Entry 3ID5 (X-ray diffraction, 4.01 A resolution (low resolution: residue-level contacts below are approximate; hydrogen-bond / salt-bridge calls are withheld)); this record covers chains A and F of the 8 polymer chains in the assembly.

Chain A:
Protein: Pre mRNA splicing protein
Source organism: Sulfolobus solfataricus
UniProtKB: Q97ZH3 (Q97ZH3_SULSO); residues 1-380 here = UniProt positions 1-380
Sequence (388 residues; numbered 1 to 388; the number before each row is that of its first residue):
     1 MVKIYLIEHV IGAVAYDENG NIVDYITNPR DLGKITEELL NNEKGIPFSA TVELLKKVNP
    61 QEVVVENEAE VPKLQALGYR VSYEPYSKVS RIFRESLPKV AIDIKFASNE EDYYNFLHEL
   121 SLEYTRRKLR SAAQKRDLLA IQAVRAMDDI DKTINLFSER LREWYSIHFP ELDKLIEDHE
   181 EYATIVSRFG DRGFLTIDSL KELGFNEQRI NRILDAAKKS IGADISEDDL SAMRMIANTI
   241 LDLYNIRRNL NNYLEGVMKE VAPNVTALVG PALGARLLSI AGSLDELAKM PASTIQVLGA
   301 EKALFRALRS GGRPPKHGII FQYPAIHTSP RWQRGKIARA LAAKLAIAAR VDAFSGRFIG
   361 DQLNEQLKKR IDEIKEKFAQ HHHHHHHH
Not modelled in the structure: 1, 307-312, 379-388
Sequence notes: engineered mutation Val-2 (Met in Q97ZH3); expression tag (381-388)
What the authors report for this chain:
  - binding site for half C/D RNA: Gln-296, Ala-300 to His-317, Arg-339
  - conformationally variable residues (order/disorder transition): Ala-300 to His-317

Chain F:
Protein: Fibrillarin-like rRNA/tRNA 2'-O-methyltransferase
Source organism: Sulfolobus solfataricus
Notes: EC 2.1.1.-
UniProtKB: P58032 (FLPA_SULSO); residue numbers follow UniProt; this construct covers 1-232
Sequence (232 residues; numbered 1 to 232; the number before each row is that of its first residue):
     1 MAEVITVKQT NMENIYECEF NDGSFRLCTR NLVPNFNVYG ERLIKYEGVE YREWNAFRSK
    61 LAGAILKGLK TNPIRKGTKV LYLGAASGTT ISHVSDIIEL NGKAYGVEFS PRVVRELLLV
   121 AQRRPNIFPL LADARFPQSY KSVVENVDVL YVDIAQPDQT DIAIYNAKFF LKVNGDMLLV
   181 IKARSIDVTK DPKEIYKTEV EKLENSNFET IQIINLDPYD KDHAIVLSKY KG
Not modelled in the structure: 1-4, 184-187, 232
Sequence notes: engineered mutation Ala-2 (Ser in P58032)
Small-molecule neighbours: S-adenosylmethionine (SAM): Arg-58, Lys-60, Tyr-82, Gly-84, Ala-85, Ala-86, Ser-87, Gly-88, Thr-89, Thr-90, Val-107, Glu-108, Phe-109, Ser-110, Ala-132, Asp-133, Ala-134, Tyr-151, Asp-153, Ile-154, Ala-155, Gln-156
Swiss-Prot annotation at these positions:
  - binding site (S-adenosyl-L-methionine): Thr-89, Thr-90, Glu-108, Phe-109, Asp-133, Ala-134, Asp-153 to Gln-156
  - mutagenesis: Ala-85 (A85V: Loss of methyltransferase activity), Pro-129 (P129A: Decreased methyltransferase activity)

Interface between chain A and chain F:
Contacting residue pairs (11):
  Ser-226(A) / Arg-112(F)
  Ser-226(A) / Arg-115(F)
  Glu-227(A) / Arg-112(F)
  Glu-227(A) / Glu-116(F)
  Asp-228(A) / Arg-115(F)
  Asp-228(A) / Glu-116(F)
  Asp-228(A) / Leu-119(F)
  Asp-229(A) / Arg-115(F)
  Ser-231(A) / Glu-116(F)
  Met-235(A) / Tyr-39(F)
  Asn-238(A) / Tyr-39(F)
Other interface residues (no listed pair), chain A (10 interface residues in all): Asp-191, Ile-225, Arg-234

Summary:
Chain A and chain F form an interface of 10 and 5 residues respectively. Chain F binds S-adenosylmethionine.
Curated annotation (UniProt) lists 10 S-adenosyl-L-methionine-binding residues and 2 mutagenesis sites on
chain F. From the paper: a binding site for half C/D RNA at Gln-296(A), Ala-300(A) and Arg-339(A);
conformational variability at Ala-300(A).
Chain A is Pre mRNA splicing protein and chain F is Fibrillarin-like rRNA/tRNA 2'-O-methyltransferase, both
from Sulfolobus solfataricus; the structure, Crystal structure of Sulfolobus solfataricus C/D RNP assembled
with Nop5, fibrillarin, L7Ae and a split half ..., was determined by X-ray diffraction together with 3ID6 from
the same study.
